PDB entry 9QH3 | electron microscopy, 2.40 A resolution | chains A and D of the 4 polymer chains in the assembly

# Chain A
Protein: Polyribonucleotide nucleotidyltransferase
Organism: Pseudomonas aeruginosa PAO1
Notes: EC 2.7.7.8
UniProt: Q9HV59 (PNP_PSEAE); residue numbers follow UniProt; this construct covers 1-554
Chain sequence (554 residues; numbered 1 to 554; the number before each row is that of its first residue):
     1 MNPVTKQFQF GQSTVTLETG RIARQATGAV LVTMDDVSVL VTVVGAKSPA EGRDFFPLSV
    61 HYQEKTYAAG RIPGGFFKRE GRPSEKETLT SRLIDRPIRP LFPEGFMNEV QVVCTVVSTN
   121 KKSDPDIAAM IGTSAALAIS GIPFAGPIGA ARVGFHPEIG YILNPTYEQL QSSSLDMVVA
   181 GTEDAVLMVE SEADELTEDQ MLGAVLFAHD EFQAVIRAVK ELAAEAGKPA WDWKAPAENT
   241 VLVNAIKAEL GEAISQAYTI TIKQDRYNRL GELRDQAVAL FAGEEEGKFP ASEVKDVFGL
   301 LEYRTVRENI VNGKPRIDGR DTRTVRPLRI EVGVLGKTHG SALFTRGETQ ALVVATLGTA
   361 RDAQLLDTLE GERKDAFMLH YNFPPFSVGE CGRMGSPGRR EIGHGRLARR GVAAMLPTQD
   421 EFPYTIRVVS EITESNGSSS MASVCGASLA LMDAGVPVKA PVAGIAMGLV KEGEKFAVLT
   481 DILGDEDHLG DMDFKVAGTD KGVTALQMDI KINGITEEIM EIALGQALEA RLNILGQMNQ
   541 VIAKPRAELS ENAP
Not modelled in the structure: 1
Residues lining bound ligands: adenosine-5'-monophosphate (A): Gly74, Gly75, Leu365, Asp367, Glu372

# Chain D
Protein: Ribonuclease E
Organism: Pseudomonas aeruginosa PAO1
Notes: EC 3.1.26.12
UniProt: Q9HZM8 (Q9HZM8_PSEAE); residues 983-1007 here correspond to UniProt positions 943-967 (UniProt number = residue number - 40)
Chain sequence (25 residues; each row starts with the number of its first residue):
   983 VPANATGRAL NDPREKRRLQ REAER

# Chain A / chain D interface
Residue-residue contacts (26; chain A residue first):
  Pro157(A) - Ala985(D)  hydrophobic
  Pro157(A) - Thr988(D)
  Gly160(A) - Ala991(D)
  Tyr161(A) - Asn993(D)  hydrogen bond (backbone-side chain)
  Tyr161(A) - Asp994(D)
  Ser174(A) - Ala985(D)
  Glu195(A) - Asn986(D)
  Leu196(A) - Ala985(D)  hydrophobic
  Thr197(A) - Asn986(D)
  Asp199(A) - Arg990(D)  salt bridge
  Asp199(A) - Arg996(D)  salt bridge
  Gln200(A) - Ala985(D)  hydrogen bond (side chain-backbone)
  Gln200(A) - Asn986(D)
  Gln200(A) - Thr988(D)  hydrogen bond (side chain-backbone)
  Gln200(A) - Gly989(D)
  Leu202(A) - Arg996(D)
  Gly203(A) - Asp994(D)
  Gly203(A) - Pro995(D)
  Gly203(A) - Arg996(D)
  Leu206(A) - Pro995(D)
  Leu206(A) - Arg996(D)
  Phe207(A) - Asn993(D)
  Phe207(A) - Pro995(D)  hydrophobic
  Lys501(A) - Asn986(D)
  Glu517(A) - Arg996(D)  salt bridge
  Glu521(A) - Arg996(D)  salt bridge
Other interface residues (no listed pair), chain A (18 interface residues in all): Phe155, Asp210
Other interface residues (no listed pair), chain D (11 interface residues in all): Arg999

# In short
18 residues of chain A face 11 of chain D across their interface, with 3 hydrogen bonds and 4 salt bridges.
Polar contacts include Asp199(A)-Arg990(D), Asp199(A)-Arg996(D) and Glu517(A)-Arg996(D). Chain A binds
adenosine-5'-monophosphate.
Here chain A is Polyribonucleotide nucleotidyltransferase and chain D is Ribonuclease E, both from Pseudomonas
aeruginosa PAO1. Entry 9QH3 (Pseudomonas aeruginosa polynucleotide phosphorylase in complex with recognition
site of RNase E) was determined by electron microscopy together with 9QH0 from the same study.
